PDB entry 6AWD | electron microscopy, 8.10 A resolution (very low resolution: no residue pairs are listed; an interface is given only as per-side residue counts) | chains A and G of the 26 polymer chains in the assembly

== Chain A ==
Molecule: 16S rRNA
Organism: Escherichia coli
Sequence (1539 nucleotides; numbered 2 to 1540; the number before each row is that of its first residue):
     2 AAUUGAAGAGUUUGAUCAUGGCUCAGAUUGAACGCUGGCGGCAGGCCUAA
    52 CACAUGCAAGUCGAACGGUAACAGGAAGAAGCUUGCUUCUUUGCUGACGA
   102 GUGGCGGACGGGUGAGUAAUGUCUGGGAAACUGCCUGAUGGAGGGGGAUA
   152 ACUACUGGAAACGGUAGCUAAUACCGCAUAACGUCGCAAGACCAAAGAGG
   202 GGGACCUUCGGGCCUCUUGCCAUCGGAUGUGCCCAGAUGGGAUUAGCUAG
   252 UAGGUGGGGUAACGGCUCACCUAGGCGACGAUCCCUAGCUGGUCUGAGAG
   302 GAUGACCAGCCACACUGGAACUGAGACACGGUCCAGACUCCUACGGGAGG
   352 CAGCAGUGGGGAAUAUUGCACAAUGGGCGCAAGCCUGAUGCAGCCAUGCC
   402 GCGUGUAUGAAGAAGGCCUUCGGGUUGUAAAGUACUUUCAGCGGGGAGGA
   452 AGGGAGUAAAGUUAAUACCUUUGCUCAUUGACGUUACCCGCAGAAGAAGC
   502 ACCGGCUAACUCCGUGCCAGCAGCCGCGGUAAUACGGAGGGUGCAAGCGU
   552 UAAUCGGAAUUACUGGGCGUAAAGCGCACGCAGGCGGUUUGUUAAGUCAG
   602 AUGUGAAAUCCCCGGGCUCAACCUGGGAACUGCAUCUGAUACUGGCAAGC
   652 UUGAGUCUCGUAGAGGGGGGUAGAAUUCCAGGUGUAGCGGUGAAAUGCGU
   702 AGAGAUCUGGAGGAAUACCGGUGGCGAAGGCGGCCCCCUGGACGAAGACU
   752 GACGCUCAGGUGCGAAAGCGUGGGGAGCAAACAGGAUUAGAUACCCUGGU
   802 AGUCCACGCCGUAAACGAUGUCGACUUGGAGGUUGUGCCCUUGAGGCGUG
   852 GCUUCCGGAGCUAACGCGUUAAGUCGACCGCCUGGGGAGUACGGCCGCAA
   902 GGUUAAAACUCAAAUGAAUUGACGGGGGCCCGCACAAGCGGUGGAGCAUG
   952 UGGUUUAAUUCGAUGCAACGCGAAGAACCUUACCUGGUCUUGACAUCCAC
  1002 GGAAGUUUUCAGAGAUGAGAAUGUGCCUUCGGGAACCGUGAGACAGGUGC
  1052 UGCAUGGCUGUCGUCAGCUCGUGUUGUGAAAUGUUGGGUUAAGUCCCGCA
  1102 ACGAGCGCAACCCUUAUCCUUUGUUGCCAGCGGUCCGGCCGGGAACUCAA
  1152 AGGAGACUGCCAGUGAUAAACUGGAGGAAGGUGGGGAUGACGUCAAGUCA
  1202 UCAUGGCCCUUACGACCAGGGCUACACACGUGCUACAAUGGCGCAUACAA
  1252 AGAGAAGCGACCUCGCGAGAGCAAGCGGACCUCAUAAAGUGCGUCGUAGU
  1302 CCGGAUUGGAGUCUGCAACUCGACUCCAUGAAGUCGGAAUCGCUAGUAAU
  1352 CGUGGAUCAGAAUGCCACGGUGAAUACGUUCCCGGGCCUUGUACACACCG
  1402 CCCGUCACACCAUGGGAGUGGGUUGCAAAAGAAGUAGGUAGCUUAACCUU
  1452 CGGGAGGGCGCUUACCACUUUGUGAUUCAUGACUGGGGUGAAGUCGUAAC
  1502 AAGGUAACCGUAGGGGAACCUGCGGUUGGAUCACCUCCU

== Chain G ==
Name: 30S ribosomal protein S4
Organism: Escherichia coli
UniProt: B7MCR2 (RS4_ECO45); residues 1-205 here correspond to UniProt positions 2-206 (UniProt number = residue number + 1)
Amino-acid sequence (205 residues; each row starts with the number of its first residue):
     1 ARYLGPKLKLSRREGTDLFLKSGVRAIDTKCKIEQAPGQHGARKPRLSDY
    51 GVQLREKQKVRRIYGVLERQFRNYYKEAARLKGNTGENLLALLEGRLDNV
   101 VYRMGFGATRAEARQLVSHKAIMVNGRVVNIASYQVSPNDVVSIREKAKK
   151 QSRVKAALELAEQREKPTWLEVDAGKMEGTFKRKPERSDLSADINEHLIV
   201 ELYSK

== How chain A and chain G interact ==
At this resolution (8 A) residue pairs are not listed: 51 residues of chain A and 67 of chain G lie at the interface.

== Overview ==
51 residues of chain A and 67 residues of chain G are in contact.
Here chain A is 16S rRNA and chain G is 30S ribosomal protein S4, both from Escherichia coli. Entry 6AWD
(Structure of 30S (S1 depleted) ribosomal subunit and RNA polymerase complex) was determined by electron
microscopy, deposited together with 6AWB and 6AWC.
